Entry 7XG3 (electron microscopy, 3.00 A resolution); this record covers chains G and I of the 12 polymer chains in the assembly.

Chain G:
Molecule: Csf2
From: Pseudomonas aeruginosa
Sequence (348 residues; numbered 1 to 348; the number before each row is that of its first residue):
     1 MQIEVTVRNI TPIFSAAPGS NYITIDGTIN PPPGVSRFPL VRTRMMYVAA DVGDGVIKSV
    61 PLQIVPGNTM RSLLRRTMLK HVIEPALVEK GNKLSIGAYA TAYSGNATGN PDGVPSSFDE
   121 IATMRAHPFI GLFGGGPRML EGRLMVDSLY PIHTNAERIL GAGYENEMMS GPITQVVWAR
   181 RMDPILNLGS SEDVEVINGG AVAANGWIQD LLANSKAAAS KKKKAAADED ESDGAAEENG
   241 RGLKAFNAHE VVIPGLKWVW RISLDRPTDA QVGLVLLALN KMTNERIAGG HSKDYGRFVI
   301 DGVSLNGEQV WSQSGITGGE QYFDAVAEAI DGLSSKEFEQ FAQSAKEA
Unresolved in the structure: 15-38, 175-247, 347-348

Chain I:
Molecule: crRNA
From: Pseudomonas aeruginosa
Sequence (61 nucleotides; each row starts with the number of its first residue):
     1 GUGAACGGUG GAGCAACACC UGAAGGAAGG CUUGAUGAGC GUGUUCCCCG CAUACGCGGG
    61 X
Modified residues: 23G (guanosine-5'-phosphate-2',3'-cyclic phosphate) at position 61

How chain G and chain I interact:
Pairs across the interface (27; chain G residue first):
  Phe-14(G) with G34(I), phosphate contact
  Arg-44(G) with U33(I), sugar contact
  Pro-66(G) with U33(I), phosphate contact
  Asn-68(G) with C31(I), phosphate contact; U32(I), sugar contact; U33(I), hydrogen bond to the phosphate
  Thr-69(G) with U32(I), hydrogen bond to the phosphate; U33(I), hydrogen bond to the phosphate
  Arg-71(G) with C31(I), salt bridge to the phosphate
  Ser-72(G) with U32(I), hydrogen bond to the phosphate
  Arg-75(G) with G30(I), phosphate contact; C31(I), salt bridge to the phosphate
  Arg-76(G) with U32(I), base contact
  Gly-105(G) with G30(I), sugar contact
  Asn-106(G) with G30(I), base contact
  Gly-134(G) with G30(I), sugar contact
  Gly-135(G) with G30(I), sugar contact
  Met-139(G) with G29(I), hydrogen bond to the sugar; G30(I), base contact
  Leu-140(G) with G29(I), hydrogen bond to the sugar; G30(I), sugar contact
  Glu-141(G) with G29(I), sugar contact
  Gly-142(G) with G29(I), phosphate contact; G30(I), hydrogen bond to the phosphate
  Ala-288(G) with G34(I), phosphate contact
  Gly-289(G) with A35(I), phosphate contact
  His-291(G) with A35(I), phosphate contact
Other interface residues (no listed pair), chain G (22 interface residues in all): Gly-109, Phe-133

In short:
22 residues of chain G face 7 of chain I across their interface, with 7 hydrogen bonds and 2 salt bridges.
Polar pairs include Met-139(G)/G29(I), Leu-140(G)/G29(I) and Asn-68(G)/U33(I).
Chain G is Csf2 and chain I is crRNA, both from Pseudomonas aeruginosa; the structure, CryoEM structure of
type IV-A CasDinG bound NTS-nicked Csf-crRNA-dsDNA quaternary complex, was determined by electron microscopy,
deposited together with 7XF1, 7XFZ, 7XG0, 7XG1, 7XG2 and 7XG4.
